6EG9 - chain B; structure by X-ray diffraction, 2.41 A resolution.

[Chain B]
Molecule: Interleukin-1 receptor-associated kinase 4
From: Homo sapiens
Notes: EC 2.7.11.1; fragment: Protein kinase domain residues 154-460
UniProtKB: Q9NWZ3 (IRAK4_HUMAN); residue numbers follow UniProt; this construct covers 154-460
Amino-acid sequence (312 residues; numbered 149 to 460; the number before each row is that of its first residue):
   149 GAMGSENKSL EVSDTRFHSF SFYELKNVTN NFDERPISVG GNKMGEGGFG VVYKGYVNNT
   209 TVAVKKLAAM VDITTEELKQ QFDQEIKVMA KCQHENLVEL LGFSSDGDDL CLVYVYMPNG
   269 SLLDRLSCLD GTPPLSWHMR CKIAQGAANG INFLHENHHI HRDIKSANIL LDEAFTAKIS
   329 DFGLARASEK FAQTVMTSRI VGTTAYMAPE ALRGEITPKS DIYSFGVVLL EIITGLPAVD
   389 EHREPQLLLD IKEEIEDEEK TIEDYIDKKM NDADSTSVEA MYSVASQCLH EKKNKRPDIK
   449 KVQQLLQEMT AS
Disordered / not traced: 149-164, 218-220, 331-348, 460
Construct notes: expression tag (149-153)
Ion coordination: Co2+ site 1 near His-166 (its only coordinating residue here); Co2+ site 2 near His-286 (its only coordinating residue here); Co2+ site 3 near His-390 (its only coordinating residue here); Co2+ site 4: Lys-408 (shared with 1 residue of chain A)
Ligand contacts: Ponatinib (0LI; 3-(imidazo[1,2-b]pyridazin-3-ylethynyl)-4-methyl-N-{4-[(4-methylpiperazin-1-yl)methyl]-3-(trifluoromethyl)phenyl}benzam ide): Met-192, Val-200, Ala-211, Lys-213, Glu-233, Val-236, Met-237, Leu-245, Val-246, Tyr-262, Val-263, Tyr-264, Met-265, Gly-268, Leu-302, His-307, Ile-308, His-309, Arg-310, Leu-318, Ile-327, Ser-328, Asp-329, Phe-330
Curated features (UniProtKB/Swiss-Prot):
  - active site: Asp-311 (Proton acceptor)
  - binding site (ATP): Met-192 to Val-200, Lys-213, Lys-313 to Asn-316, Asp-329
  - modified residue: Thr-342 (Phosphothreonine), Thr-345 (Phosphothreonine), Ser-346 (Phosphoserine)
  - natural variant: Gly-298 (G298D: In IMD67)
  - mutagenesis: Lys-213 (K213A: Loss of kinase activity)
What the authors report for this chain:
  - contacts within the chain: Lys-213/Glu-233 (salt bridge)
  - binding site for Ponatinib: Glu-233, Tyr-262, Asp-329

[Overview]
Chain B binds Ponatinib. UniProt lists active-site residue Asp-311, 15 ATP-binding residues and one
mutagenesis site. The paper reports a binding site for Ponatinib at Glu-233, Tyr-262 and Asp-329; contacts
within the chain involving Lys-213 and Glu-233.
Chain B is Interleukin-1 receptor-associated kinase 4 (Homo sapiens); the structure, IRAK4 in complex with
Ponatinib, was determined by X-ray diffraction together with 6EGA, 6EGD, 6EGE and 6EGF from the same study.
